PDB entry 2BQW | X-ray diffraction, 2.95 A resolution | chains A and B

== Chain A ==
Name: Coagulation factor X
Organism: Homo sapiens
Notes: EC 3.4.21.6; fragment: des-gla light chain, residues 126-177
UniProtKB: P00742 (FA10_HUMAN); residues -2 to 49 here correspond to UniProt positions 126-177 (UniProt number = residue number + 128)
Sequence (52 residues; each row starts with the number of its first residue; numbers below 1 keep their minus sign (Arg-2 is residue -2)):
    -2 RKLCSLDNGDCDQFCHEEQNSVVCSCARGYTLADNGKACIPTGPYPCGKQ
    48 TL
Disulfide bonds: Cys1-Cys12, Cys8-Cys21, Cys23-Cys36

== Chain B ==
Name: Factor xa
Organism: Homo sapiens
Notes: EC 3.4.21.6; fragment: heavy chain, residues 220-468
UniProtKB: P00742 (FA10_HUMAN); the construct lacks a stretch of the UniProt sequence and is renumbered around it, so the offset changes along the chain: 1-61 = UniProt 220-280; 62-124 = UniProt 282-344; 125-131 = UniProt 346-352; 132-145 = UniProt 355-368; 4 more segments
Sequence (249 residues; numbered 1 to 244 plus 7 insertion-coded residues; 2 numbers in that range are skipped by the numbering (no residue carries them; nothing is unmodelled there); the number before each row is that of its first residue; a row labelled like 131A-131B holds insertion residues (131A, then the next letters in order)):
     1 FNQTQPERGDNNLTRIVGGQECKDGECPWQALLINEENEGFCGGTILSEF
    51 YILTAAHCLYQ
   61A A
    62 KRFKVRVGDRNTEQEEGGEAVHEVEVVIKHNRFTKETYDFDIAVLRLKTP
   112 ITFRMNVAPACLP
  124A E
   125 RDWAEST
131A-131B LM
   132 TQKTGIVSGFGRTH
   147 EKGRQSTRLKMLEVPYVDRNSCKLSSSFIITQNMFCAGY
185A-185B DT
   186 KQEDACQGDSGGPHVTRFKDTYFVTGIVSWGE
   219 GCARK
  223A G
   224 KYGIYTKVTAFLKWIDRSMKT
Disordered / not traced: 1-15
Disulfide bonds: Cys22-Cys27, Cys42-Cys58, Cys168-Cys182, Cys191-Cys220
Metal / ion sites: Ca2+: Asp70, Asn72, Gln75, Glu80
Small-molecule neighbours: IIE (1-{2-[(4-chlorophenyl)amino]-2-oxoethyl}-N-(1-isopropylpiperidin-4-yl)-1H-indole-2-carboxamide): Lys96, Glu97, Thr98, Tyr99, Arg143, Glu147, Phe174, Asp189, Ala190, Cys191, Gln192, Ser195, Val213, Ser214, Trp215, Gly216, Gly219, Cys220, Gly226, Ile227, Tyr228
Curated features (UniProtKB/Swiss-Prot):
  - active site (Charge relay system): His57, Asp102, Ser195
  - glycosylation (N-linked (GlcNAc...) asparagine): Asn2, Asn12

== How chain A and chain B interact ==
Pairs across the interface (42):
  Asn5(A) - Trp127(B)  hydrogen bond
  Asn5(A) - Phe203(B)
  Cys8(A) - Lys204(B)
  Asp9(A) - Phe203(B)
  Asp9(A) - Lys204(B)
  Gln10(A) - Trp127(B)  hydrogen bond (backbone-side chain)
  Gln10(A) - Thr206(B)
  Gln10(A) - Phe208(B)
  Phe11(A) - Leu123(B)
  Phe11(A) - Pro124(B)  hydrophobic
  Phe11(A) - Glu124A(B)
  Phe11(A) - Trp127(B)  hydrophobic
  Phe11(A) - Phe208(B)  hydrophobic
  Cys12(A) - Trp127(B)
  Ser22(A) - Glu124A(B)
  Arg25(A) - Leu123(B)
  Arg25(A) - Asp239(B)  salt bridge
  Tyr42(A) - Phe114(B)
  Tyr42(A) - Arg115(B)
  Tyr42(A) - Met116(B)
  Cys44(A) - Pro120(B)
  Cys44(A) - Cys122(B)  disulfide
  Gly45(A) - Trp29(B)
  Gly45(A) - Pro120(B)  hydrogen bond (backbone-backbone)
  Gly45(A) - Ala121(B)
  Gly45(A) - Cys122(B)  hydrogen bond (backbone-side chain)
  Gly45(A) - Thr206(B)
  Gly45(A) - Tyr207(B)  hydrogen bond (backbone-backbone)
  Lys46(A) - Pro28(B)
  Lys46(A) - Trp29(B)
  Lys46(A) - Asp205(B)  hydrogen bond (side chain-backbone)
  Lys46(A) - Thr206(B)  hydrogen bond
  Gln47(A) - Gly25(B)
  Gln47(A) - Glu26(B)  hydrogen bond (side chain-backbone)
  Gln47(A) - Trp29(B)
  Gln47(A) - Tyr207(B)
  Thr48(A) - Gly25(B)  hydrogen bond (backbone-backbone)
  Thr48(A) - Arg115(B)
  Thr48(A) - Met116(B)  hydrogen bond (side chain-backbone)
  Leu49(A) - Asp24(B)
  Leu49(A) - Gly25(B)
  Leu49(A) - Glu26(B)
Other interface residues (no listed pair), chain A (17 interface residues in all): Ala24, Tyr27
Other interface residues (no listed pair), chain B (26 interface residues in all): Asn117, Ala119, Thr131, Arg202
Cross-chain cystine bridges: Cys44(A)-Cys122(B)

== In short ==
Chain A and chain B form an interface of 17 and 26 residues respectively, with 1 disulfide bond, 10 hydrogen
bonds and 1 salt bridge. Polar contacts include Arg25(A)-Asp239(B), Asn5(A)-Trp127(B) and Gln10(A)-Trp127(B).
Ligands of chain B: compound IIE.
Chain A is Coagulation factor X and chain B is Factor xa, both from Homo sapiens; the structure, Crystal
structure of factor xa in complex with compound 45, was determined by X-ray diffraction together with 2BQ6 and
2BQ7 from the same study.
